PDB entry 2Y0C | X-ray diffraction, 1.75 A resolution | chains A and B

== Chain A (and B) ==
Protein: Udp-glucose dehydrogenase
Organism: Burkholderia cepacia
Notes: EC 1.1.1.22; chain B of this document is another copy of the same molecule, construct and numbering; everything in this record applies to it too
Reference sequence: C9E261 (C9E261_BURCE); residue numbers follow UniProt; this construct covers 1-470
Chain sequence (478 residues; numbered -8 to 470; 1 number in that range is skipped by the numbering (no residue carries it; nothing is unmodelled there); the number before each row is that of its first residue; numbers below 1 keep their minus sign (His-8 is residue -8)):
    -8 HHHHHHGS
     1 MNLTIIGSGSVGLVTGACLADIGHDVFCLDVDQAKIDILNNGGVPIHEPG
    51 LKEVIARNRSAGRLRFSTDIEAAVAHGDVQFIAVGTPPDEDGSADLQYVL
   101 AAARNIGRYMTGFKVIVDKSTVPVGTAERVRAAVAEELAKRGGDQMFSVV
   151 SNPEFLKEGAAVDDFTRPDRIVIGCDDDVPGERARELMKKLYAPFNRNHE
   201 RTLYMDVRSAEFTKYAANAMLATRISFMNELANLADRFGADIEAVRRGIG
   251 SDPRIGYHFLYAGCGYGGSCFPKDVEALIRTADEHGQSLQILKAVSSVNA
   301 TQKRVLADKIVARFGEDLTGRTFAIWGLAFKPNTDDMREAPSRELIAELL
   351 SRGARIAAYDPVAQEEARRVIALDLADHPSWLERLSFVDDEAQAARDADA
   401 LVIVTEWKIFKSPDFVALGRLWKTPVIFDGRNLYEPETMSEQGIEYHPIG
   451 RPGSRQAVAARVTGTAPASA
Disordered / not traced: -8 to -3, 460-470 (chain B: -8 to -3, 88-94, 142-144, 459-470)
Differences from the reference sequence: expression tag (-8 to -1); engineered mutation Ser10 (Tyr in C9E261)
Small-molecule neighbours: uridine-5'-diphosphate-glucuronic acid (UGA): Glu154, Phe155, Leu156, Lys157, Glu158, Lys214, Asn218, Leu221, Ile225, Phe259, Leu260, Tyr261, Gly265, Tyr266, Gly267, Cys270, Phe271, Asp274, Phe330, Lys331, Arg431
What the authors report for this chain:
  - catalytic residues: Thr121, Lys214, Cys270, Asp274 (citing earlier work)

== Chain A / chain B interface ==
Pairs across the interface (127):
  Val124(A) - Phe238(B)  hydrophobic
  Lys157(A) - Arg254(B)
  Asp169(A) - Ser251(B)
  Asp169(A) - Pro253(B)
  Arg170(A) - Gly248(B)  hydrogen bond (side chain-backbone)
  Arg170(A) - Ser251(B)  hydrogen bond
  Arg170(A) - Asp252(B)
  Leu203(A) - Arg247(B)
  Leu203(A) - Gly248(B)
  Leu203(A) - Ser251(B)
  Met205(A) - Ala244(B)
  Asp206(A) - Asp241(B)
  Arg208(A) - Phe238(B)  hydrogen bond (side chain-backbone)
  Arg208(A) - Gly239(B)
  Ser209(A) - Ala240(B)
  Ser209(A) - Asp241(B)  hydrogen bond (side chain-backbone)
  Ser209(A) - Ala244(B)
  Ser209(A) - Val245(B)
  Phe212(A) - Leu231(B)
  Phe212(A) - Phe238(B)  hydrophobic
  Phe212(A) - Ala240(B)  hydrophobic
  Phe212(A) - Val245(B)  hydrophobic
  Thr213(A) - Val245(B)
  Thr213(A) - Gly248(B)
  Thr213(A) - Ile249(B)
  Ala216(A) - Phe227(B)
  Ala216(A) - Leu231(B)  hydrophobic
  Ala216(A) - Val245(B)  hydrophobic
  Ala216(A) - Ile249(B)  hydrophobic
  Ala217(A) - Ile249(B)
  Ala217(A) - Ile255(B)
  Ala219(A) - Phe227(B)
  Met220(A) - Phe227(B)
  Met220(A) - Ile255(B)  hydrophobic
  Met220(A) - Leu260(B)  hydrophobic
  Leu221(A) - Arg254(B)
  Leu221(A) - Ile255(B)  hydrophobic
  Thr223(A) - Thr223(B)
  Thr223(A) - Phe227(B)
  Arg224(A) - Arg224(B)
  Arg224(A) - Arg254(B)  hydrogen bond (side chain-backbone)
  Ser226(A) - Ile291(B)
  Phe227(A) - Ala216(B)
  Phe227(A) - Ala219(B)
  Phe227(A) - Met220(B)
  Phe227(A) - Thr223(B)
  Phe227(A) - Ile291(B)
  Glu230(A) - Gln287(B)  hydrogen bond (backbone-side chain)
  Glu230(A) - Ser288(B)
  Glu230(A) - Leu289(B)
  Glu230(A) - Gln290(B)  hydrogen bond (side chain-backbone)
  Glu230(A) - Ile291(B)  hydrogen bond (side chain-backbone)
  Leu231(A) - Phe212(B)
  Leu231(A) - Ala216(B)  hydrophobic
  Asn233(A) - Gln287(B)
  Leu234(A) - Phe212(B)  hydrophobic
  Leu234(A) - Leu278(B)  hydrophobic
  Leu234(A) - Ala282(B)  hydrophobic
  Leu234(A) - Gln287(B)  hydrogen bond (backbone-side chain)
  Ala235(A) - Phe212(B)  hydrophobic
  Arg237(A) - His285(B)  hydrogen bond (side chain-backbone)
  Arg237(A) - Gly286(B)
  Arg237(A) - Gln287(B)  hydrogen bond
  Phe238(A) - Val124(B)  hydrophobic
  Phe238(A) - Arg208(B)  hydrogen bond (backbone-side chain)
  Phe238(A) - Phe212(B)  hydrophobic
  Phe238(A) - Thr281(B)
  Phe238(A) - His285(B)
  Gly239(A) - Arg208(B)
  Ala240(A) - Ser209(B)
  Ala240(A) - Phe212(B)  hydrophobic
  Asp241(A) - Ser209(B)  hydrogen bond (backbone-side chain)
  Ala244(A) - Met205(B)
  Ala244(A) - Ser209(B)
  Val245(A) - Phe212(B)  hydrophobic
  Val245(A) - Thr213(B)
  Val245(A) - Ala216(B)  hydrophobic
  Arg247(A) - Leu203(B)
  Gly248(A) - Arg170(B)  hydrogen bond (backbone-side chain)
  Gly248(A) - Leu203(B)
  Gly248(A) - Thr213(B)
  Ile249(A) - Arg170(B)
  Ile249(A) - Thr213(B)
  Ile249(A) - Ala216(B)  hydrophobic
  Ile249(A) - Ala217(B)
  Ser251(A) - Asp169(B)
  Ser251(A) - Arg170(B)  hydrogen bond
  Ser251(A) - Leu203(B)
  Asp252(A) - Arg170(B)
  Pro253(A) - Asp169(B)
  Arg254(A) - Lys157(B)
  Arg254(A) - Leu221(B)
  Arg254(A) - Arg224(B)
  Arg254(A) - His258(B)
  Arg254(A) - Phe259(B)
  Ile255(A) - Ala217(B)
  Ile255(A) - Met220(B)  hydrophobic
  Ile255(A) - Leu221(B)  hydrophobic
  His258(A) - Pro253(B)
  His258(A) - Arg254(B)
  Phe259(A) - Arg254(B)
  Leu260(A) - Met220(B)  hydrophobic
  Thr281(A) - Phe238(B)
  Ala282(A) - Leu234(B)  hydrophobic
  His285(A) - Arg237(B)  hydrogen bond (backbone-side chain)
  His285(A) - Phe238(B)
  Gly286(A) - Arg237(B)
  Gln287(A) - Glu230(B)  hydrogen bond (side chain-backbone)
  Gln287(A) - Asn233(B)
  Gln287(A) - Leu234(B)  hydrogen bond (side chain-backbone)
  Gln287(A) - Arg237(B)  hydrogen bond
  Ser288(A) - Glu230(B)
  Leu289(A) - Glu230(B)
  Gln290(A) - Glu230(B)  hydrogen bond (backbone-side chain)
  Gln290(A) - Ala294(B)
  Gln290(A) - Ser297(B)  hydrogen bond
  Gln290(A) - Val298(B)
  Ile291(A) - Ser226(B)
  Ile291(A) - Phe227(B)
  Ile291(A) - Glu230(B)  hydrogen bond (backbone-side chain)
  Ile291(A) - Ala294(B)
  Ile291(A) - Val295(B)  hydrophobic
  Ala294(A) - Gln290(B)
  Ala294(A) - Ile291(B)
  Val295(A) - Ile291(B)  hydrophobic
  Ser297(A) - Gln290(B)  hydrogen bond
  Val298(A) - Gln290(B)
Other interface residues (no listed pair), chain A (58 interface residues in all): Leu278, Leu292
Other interface residues (no listed pair), chain B (58 interface residues in all): Asp206, Ala235, Leu292

== Overview ==
Chain A and chain B each contribute 58 residues to their interface; the contacts include 23 hydrogen bonds.
Polar contacts include Arg170(A)-Gly248(B), Arg170(A)-Ser251(B) and Arg208(A)-Phe238(B). Ligands of chain A:
uridine-5'-diphosphate-glucuronic acid. The paper reports catalytic residues Thr121(A), Lys214(A) and
Cys270(A) among others.
Chain A and chain B are both Udp-glucose dehydrogenase (Burkholderia cepacia); the structure, BceC mutation
Y10S, was determined by X-ray diffraction together with 2Y0D and 2Y0E from the same study.
